PDB entry 7OTQ | electron microscopy, 4.80 A resolution (low resolution: residue-level contacts below are approximate; hydrogen-bond / salt-bridge calls are withheld) | chains C and J of the 11 polymer chains in the assembly

Chain C:
Name: Histone H2A type 1
From: Xenopus laevis
UniProt: P06897 (H2A1_XENLA); residues 0-129 here correspond to UniProt positions 1-130 (UniProt number = residue number + 1)
Amino-acid sequence (130 residues; each row starts with the number of its first residue; numbering starts at 0):
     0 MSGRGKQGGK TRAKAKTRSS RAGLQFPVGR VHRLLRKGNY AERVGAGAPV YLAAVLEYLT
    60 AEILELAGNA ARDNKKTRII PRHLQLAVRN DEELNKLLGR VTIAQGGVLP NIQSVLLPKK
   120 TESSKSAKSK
Not modelled in the structure: 0-15, 119-129
Sequence notes: conflict Arg99 (Gly100 in P06897), Ser123 (Ala124 in P06897)
UniProt features mapped onto this chain:
  - modified residue: Ser1 (N-acetylserine), Lys5 (N6-(2-hydroxyisobutyryl)lysine), Lys9 (N6-(2-hydroxyisobutyryl)lysine), Lys36 (N6-(2-hydroxyisobutyryl)lysine), Lys74 (N6-(2-hydroxyisobutyryl)lysine), Lys75 (N6-(2-hydroxyisobutyryl)lysine), Lys95 (N6-(2-hydroxyisobutyryl)lysine), Gln104 (N5-methylglutamine), Lys118 (N6-(2-hydroxyisobutyryl)lysine)
  - cross-link (Glycyl lysine isopeptide (Lys-Gly)): Lys13 (interchain with G-Cter in ubiquitin), Lys15 (interchain with G-Cter in ubiquitin), Lys119 (interchain with G-Cter in ubiquitin)
Reported in the primary citation:
  - mutagenesis - E61A/E64A/D90A/E92A: decreased catalytic activity

Chain J:
Molecule: DNA (149-MER) Widom 601 sequence
Sequence (160 nucleotides; each row starts with the number of its first residue; numbers below 1 keep their minus sign (DG-76 is residue -76)):
   -76 GCCTATCGAT GTATATATCT GACACGTGCC TGGAGACTAG GGAGTAATCC CCTTGGCGGT
   -16 TAAAACGCGG GGGACAGCGC GTACGTGCGT TTAAGCGGTG CTAGAGCTGT CTACGACCAA
    44 TTGAGCGGCC TCGGCACCGG GATTCTGATG GTCACCTAGA
Not modelled in the structure: 73-83

Chain C / chain J interface:
Contacting residue pairs - 16 pairs, chain C then chain J:
  Arg29(C) with DG48(J); DC49(J)
  Arg35(C) with DA39(J)
  Arg42(C) with DC37(J); DG38(J); DA39(J)
  Val43(C) with DG38(J); DA39(J)
  Gly44(C) with DG38(J)
  Ala45(C) with DG38(J)
  Lys75(C) with DC58(J); DA59(J)
  Thr76(C) with DG57(J); DC58(J)
  Arg77(C) with DG57(J); DC58(J)

Overview:
9 residues of chain C and 8 residues of chain J are in contact. From the paper: E61A/E64A/D90A/E92A of chain C
reduce catalytic activity.
Here chain C is Histone H2A type 1 (Xenopus laevis) and chain J is DNA (149-MER) Widom 601 sequence. Entry
7OTQ (Cryo-EM structure of ALC1/CHD1L bound to a PARylated nucleosome) was determined by electron microscopy.
